5YST - chains B and C of the 3 polymer chains in the assembly; structure by X-ray diffraction, 2.04 A resolution.

Chain B:
Name: Ran-specific GTPase-activating protein 1
Source organism: Saccharomyces cerevisiae (strain ATCC 204508 / S288c)
Notes: fragment: Ran Binding Domain
Reference sequence: P41920 (YRB1_YEAST); residue numbers follow UniProt; this construct covers 62-200
Sequence (139 residues; each row starts with the number of its first residue):
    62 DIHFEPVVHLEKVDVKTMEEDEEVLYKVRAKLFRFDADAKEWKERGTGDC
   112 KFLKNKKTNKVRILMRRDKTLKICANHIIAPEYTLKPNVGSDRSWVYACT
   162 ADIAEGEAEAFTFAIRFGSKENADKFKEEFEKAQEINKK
Not modelled in the structure: 62-77

Chain C:
Name: Exportin-1
Source organism: Saccharomyces cerevisiae (strain ATCC 204508 / S288c)
Notes: fragment: lacking C-terminal inhibitory tail
Reference sequence: P30822 (XPO1_YEAST); numbering as in UniProt; present here: 1-376, 414-1052
Sequence (1017 residues; row label = number of the first residue in the row; note: 37 numbers in that range are skipped by the numbering (no residue carries them; nothing is unmodelled there); numbers below 1 keep their minus sign (Gly-1 is residue -1)):
    -1 GAMEGILDFSNDLDIALLDQVVSTFYQGSGVQQKQAQEILTKFQDNPDAW
    49 QKADQILQFSTNPQSKFIALSILDKLITRKWKLLPNDHRIGIRNFVVGMI
    99 ISMCQDDEVFKTQKNLINKSDLTLVQILKQEWPQNWPEFIPELIGSSSSS
   149 VNVCENNMIVLKLLSEEVFDFSAEQMTQAKALHLKNSMSKEFEQIFKLCF
   199 QVLEQGSSSSLIVATLESLLRYLHWIPYRYIYETNILELLSTKFMTSPDT
   249 RAITLKCLTEVSNLKIPQDNDLIKRQTVLFFQNTLQQIATSVMPVTADLK
   299 ATYANANGNDQSFLQDLAMFLTTYLARNRALLESDESLRELLLNAHQYLI
   349 QLSKIEERELFKTTLDYWHNLVADLFYE
   414 PLKKHIYEEICSQLRLVIIENMVRPEEVLVVENDEGEIVREFVKESDTIQ
   464 LYKSEREVLVYLTHLNVIDTEEIMISKLARQIDGSEWSWHNINTLSWAIG
   514 SISGTMSEDTEKRFVVTVIKDLLGLCEQKRGKDNKAVVASDIMYVVGQYP
   564 RFLKAHWNFLRTVILKLFEFMHETHEGVQDMACDTFIKIVQKCKYHFVIQ
   614 QPRESEPFIQTIIRDIQKTTADLQPQQVHTFYKACGIIISEERSVAERNR
   664 LLSDLMQLPNMAWDTIVEQSTANPTLLLDSETVKIIANIIKTNVAVCTSM
   714 GADFYPQLGHIYYNMLQLYRAVSSMISAQVAAEGLIATKTPKVRGLRTIK
   764 KEILKLVETYISKARNLDDVVKVLVEPLLNAVLEDYMNNVPDARDAEVLN
   814 CMTTVVEKVGHMIPQGVILILQSVFECTLDMINKDFTEYPEHRVEFYKLL
   864 KVINEKSFAAFLELPPAAFKLFVDAICWAFKHNNRDVEVNGLQIALDLVK
   914 NIERMGNVPFANEFHKNYFFIFVSETFFVLTDSDHKSGFSKQALLLMKLI
   964 SLVYDNKISVPLYQEAEVPQGTSNQVYLSQYLANMLSNAFPHLTSEQIAS
  1014 FLSALTKQCKDLVVFKGTLRDFLVQIKEVGGDPTDYLFA
Construct notes: expression tag (-1 to 0); engineered mutation Gly537 (Asp in P30822), Cys539 (Thr in P30822), Glu540 (Val in P30822), Gln541 (Lys in P30822)

Interface between chain B and chain C:
Residue-residue contacts (10; chain B residue first):
  Asp110(B) - Glu448(C)
  Lys130(B) - Asp447(C)  salt bridge
  Val150(B) - Ile749(C)  hydrophobic
  Val150(B) - Thr753(C)
  Val150(B) - Pro754(C)
  Gly151(B) - Lys752(C)
  Gly151(B) - Pro754(C)
  Gly151(B) - Arg757(C)  hydrogen bond (backbone-side chain)
  Ser152(B) - Pro754(C)
  Asp153(B) - Pro754(C)
Also at the interface, not in a pair above, chain B (7 interface residues in all): Arg90
Also at the interface, not in a pair above, chain C (8 interface residues in all): Phe455

In short:
Chain B and chain C form an interface of 7 and 8 residues respectively, with 1 hydrogen bond and 1 salt
bridge. Polar pairs include Lys130(B)-Asp447(C) and Gly151(B)-Arg757(C).
Here chain B is Ran-specific GTPase-activating protein 1 and chain C is Exportin-1, both from Saccharomyces
cerevisiae (strain ATCC 204508 / S288c). Entry 5YST (RanM189D in complex with RanBP1-CRM1) was determined by
X-ray diffraction.
